8FYC - chains C and G of the 11 polymer chains in the assembly; structure by electron microscopy, 4.10 A resolution (low resolution: residue-level contacts below are approximate; hydrogen-bond / salt-bridge calls are withheld).

Chain C:
Protein: Cas1
Sequence (311 residues; row label = number of the first residue in the row):
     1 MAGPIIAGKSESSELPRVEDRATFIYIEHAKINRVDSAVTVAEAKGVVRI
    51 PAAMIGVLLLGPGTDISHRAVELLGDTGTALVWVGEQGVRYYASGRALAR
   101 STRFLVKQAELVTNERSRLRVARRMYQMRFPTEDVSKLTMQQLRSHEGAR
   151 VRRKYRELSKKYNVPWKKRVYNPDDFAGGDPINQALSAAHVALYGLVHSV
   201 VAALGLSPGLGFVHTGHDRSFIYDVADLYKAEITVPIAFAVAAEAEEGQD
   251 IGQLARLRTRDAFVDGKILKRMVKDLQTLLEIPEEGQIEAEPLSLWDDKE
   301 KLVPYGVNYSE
Unresolved in the structure: 1

Chain G:
Molecule: 57-nt DNA strand
Sequence (57 nucleotides; row label = number of the first residue in the row):
     1 AGATTGAGACCAGGTCTCCGTTTCATGAGTCTTTCCCGCACGAGCGGGGG
    51 TGATCCC

Interface between chain C and chain G:
Pairs across the interface - 13 pairs, chain C then chain G:
  Asn33(C) - DG2(G)
  Asn33(C) - DA3(G)
  Arg34(C) - DA3(G)
  Arg34(C) - DT4(G)
  Val35(C) - DT4(G)
  Asp36(C) - DT4(G)
  Ser37(C) - DT4(G)
  Ser67(C) - DG2(G)
  Arg69(C) - DA3(G)
  Lys267(C) - DG47(G)
  Lys270(C) - DG48(G)
  Lys274(C) - DG49(G)
  Glu284(C) - DG50(G)

Summary:
11 residues of chain C and 7 residues of chain G are in contact.
Chain C is Cas1 and chain G is a 57-nt DNA strand; the structure, Cryo-EM structure of
Cas1:Cas2-DEDDh:half-site integration complex linear CRISPR repeat conformation, was determined by electron
microscopy, deposited together with 8FY9, 8FYA, 8FYB and 8FYD.
